2KJJ - chains A and B; structure by solution NMR.

Chain A:
Protein: Insulin
Organism: Homo sapiens
Notes: fragment: Insulin A chain
UniProt: P01308 (INS_HUMAN); residues 1-21 here correspond to UniProt positions 90-110 (UniProt number = residue number + 89)
Chain sequence (21 residues; each row starts with the number of its first residue):
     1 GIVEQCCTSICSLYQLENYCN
Disulfide bonds: Cys6-Cys11

Chain B:
Protein: Insulin
Organism: Homo sapiens
Notes: fragment: Insulin B chain
UniProt: P01308 (INS_HUMAN); residues 1-30 here correspond to UniProt positions 25-54 (UniProt number = residue number + 24)
Chain sequence (30 residues; each row starts with the number of its first residue):
     1 FVNQHLCGSHLVEALYLVCGERGFFYTKPT
Sequence notes: engineered mutation Lys28 (Pro52 in P01308), Pro29 (Lys53 in P01308)

Interface between chain A and chain B:
Pairs across the interface (35; chain A residue first):
  Ile2(A) - Leu11(B)
  Ile2(A) - Leu15(B)
  Ile2(A) - Tyr26(B)
  Val3(A) - Leu6(B)
  Val3(A) - Leu11(B)
  Val3(A) - Tyr26(B)
  Val3(A) - Thr27(B)
  Cys6(A) - His5(B)
  Cys6(A) - Leu6(B)
  Cys6(A) - Leu11(B)
  Cys7(A) - Leu6(B)
  Cys7(A) - Cys7(B)  disulfide
  Ser9(A) - His5(B)
  Ile10(A) - Asn3(B)
  Ile10(A) - Gln4(B)
  Ile10(A) - His5(B)
  Cys11(A) - Val2(B)
  Cys11(A) - Asn3(B)
  Cys11(A) - Gln4(B)
  Leu13(A) - Phe1(B)
  Leu13(A) - Val18(B)
  Leu16(A) - Leu6(B)
  Leu16(A) - Ala14(B)
  Leu16(A) - Leu15(B)
  Leu16(A) - Val18(B)
  Leu16(A) - Cys19(B)
  Glu17(A) - Val18(B)
  Tyr19(A) - Leu15(B)
  Tyr19(A) - Phe24(B)
  Tyr19(A) - Phe25(B)
  Cys20(A) - Cys19(B)  disulfide
  Cys20(A) - Gly23(B)
  Cys20(A) - Phe24(B)
  Asn21(A) - Gly23(B)
  Asn21(A) - Phe24(B)
Interface residues without a listed pair, chain A (15 interface residues in all): Thr8, Ser12
Interface residues without a listed pair, chain B (20 interface residues in all): Arg22, Lys28, Pro29
Inter-chain disulfides: Cys7(A)-Cys7(B), Cys20(A)-Cys19(B)

Overview:
15 residues of chain A face 20 of chain B across their interface, with 2 disulfide bonds.
Here chain A is Insulin and chain B is Insulin, both from Homo sapiens. Entry 2KJJ (Dynamics of insulin probed
by 1H-NMR amide proton exchange anomalous flexibility of the receptor-binding surface) was determined by
solution NMR.
